Entry 5XKP (X-ray diffraction, 3.00 A resolution); this record covers chains A and B.

Chain A (and B):
Molecule: CMP/dCMP deaminase, zinc-binding protein
Source organism: Mycobacterium smegmatis (strain ATCC 700084 / mc(2)155)
Notes: chain B of this document is another copy of the same molecule, construct and numbering; everything in this record applies to it too
UniProt: A0QY90 (A0QY90_MYCS2); residues 2-159 here = UniProt positions 2-159
Chain sequence (158 residues; numbered 2 to 159; the number before each row is that of its first residue):
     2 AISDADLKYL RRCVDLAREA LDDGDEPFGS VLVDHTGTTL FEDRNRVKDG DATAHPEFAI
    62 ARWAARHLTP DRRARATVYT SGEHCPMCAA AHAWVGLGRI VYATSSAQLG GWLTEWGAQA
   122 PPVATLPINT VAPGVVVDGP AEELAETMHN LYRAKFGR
Unresolved in the structure: 50 (chain B: fully traced)
Ion coordination: Zn2+: His-56, Cys-86, Cys-89
Ligand contacts: 6-amino-1,3,5-triazin-2(1H)-one (5AZ): Glu-27, Phe-29, Asn-46, His-56, Pro-57, Glu-58, Gly-83, Glu-84, His-85, Cys-86
From the paper describing this entry:
  - binding site for 6-amino-1,3,5-triazin-2(1H)-one: Phe-29, Asn-46, His-56
  - catalytic residues: Glu-27, Glu-58
  - catalytic residues: Asn-46 (proposed by the authors, not directly observed)
  - mutagenesis - E27A: decreased catalytic activity on 6-amino-1,3,5-triazin-2(1H)-one
  - mutagenesis - E58A: abolished catalytic activity on all four substrates
  - mutagenesis - E27A, E27D: decreased catalytic activity on isoguanine
  - mutagenesis - E27A: unchanged catalytic activity on acetoguanide
  - mutagenesis - F29A, N46A: abolished catalytic activity on all compounds
  - mutagenesis - E27A: decreased catalytic activity on 5-azacytosine

Chain A / chain B interface:
Residue-residue contacts (54; chain A residue first):
  Asp-52(A) with Arg-63(B), salt bridge; Ala-66(B)
  Ala-53(A) with Trp-95(B)
  Thr-54(A) with Arg-63(B), hydrogen bond; Val-96(B)
  His-56(A) with Trp-95(B)
  Phe-59(A) with Phe-59(B), hydrophobic; Arg-63(B); Met-88(B), hydrophobic
  Arg-63(A) with Asp-52(B), salt bridge; Thr-54(B), hydrogen bond; Ala-55(B); Phe-59(B)
  Cys-86(A) with Trp-95(B)
  Pro-87(A) with Val-132(B), hydrophobic
  Met-88(A) with Phe-59(B), hydrophobic; Met-88(B); Ala-91(B); Ala-92(B), hydrophobic; Trp-95(B)
  Ala-91(A) with Met-88(B); Val-124(B)
  Ala-92(A) with Met-88(B), hydrophobic
  Ala-94(A) with Pro-123(B); Val-124(B), hydrophobic
  Trp-95(A) with Ala-53(B); His-56(B); Cys-86(B), hydrogen bond; Met-88(B); Pro-122(B), hydrophobic; Pro-123(B); Val-124(B)
  Val-96(A) with Asp-52(B); Thr-54(B)
  Pro-122(A) with Trp-95(B), hydrophobic
  Pro-123(A) with Ala-94(B); Trp-95(B); Ala-133(B); Pro-134(B)
  Val-124(A) with Ala-91(B); Ala-94(B), hydrophobic; Trp-95(B); Val-132(B)
  Ala-125(A) with Thr-131(B); Val-132(B), hydrogen bond (backbone-backbone)
  Leu-127(A) with Leu-127(B), hydrophobic; Thr-131(B)
  Thr-131(A) with Ala-125(B); Leu-127(B)
  Val-132(A) with Pro-87(B), hydrophobic; Val-124(B); Ala-125(B), hydrogen bond (backbone-backbone)
  Ala-133(A) with Pro-123(B)
  Pro-134(A) with Pro-123(B)
Also at the interface, not in a pair above, chain A (25 interface residues in all): Ala-55, Ala-66

Summary:
The chain A/chain B interface involves 25 residues from each chain, with 5 hydrogen bonds and 2 salt bridges.
Among the polar pairs are Asp-52(A)/Arg-63(B), Thr-54(A)/Arg-63(B) and Trp-95(A)/Cys-86(B). The paper reports
catalytic residues Glu-27(A), Glu-58(A) and Asn-46(A); E27A and E27D of chain A reduce catalytic activity on
isoguanine; 5 substitutions were tested in all.
Both chains are CMP/dCMP deaminase, zinc-binding protein (Mycobacterium smegmatis (strain ATCC 700084 /
mc(2)155)). Entry 5XKP (Crystal structure of Msmeg3575 in complex with 5-azacytosine) was determined by X-ray
diffraction, deposited together with 5XKO and 5XKQ.
